4KOO - chains A and B; structure by X-ray diffraction, 1.88 A resolution.

# Chain A (and B)
Protein: Single-stranded DNA-binding protein WHY1, chloroplastic
Source organism: Arabidopsis thaliana
Notes: chain B of this document is another copy of the same molecule, construct and numbering; everything in this record applies to it too
UniProt: Q9M9S3 (WHY1_ARATH); residues 74-241 here = UniProt positions 74-241
Chain sequence (180 residues; row label = number of the first residue in the row):
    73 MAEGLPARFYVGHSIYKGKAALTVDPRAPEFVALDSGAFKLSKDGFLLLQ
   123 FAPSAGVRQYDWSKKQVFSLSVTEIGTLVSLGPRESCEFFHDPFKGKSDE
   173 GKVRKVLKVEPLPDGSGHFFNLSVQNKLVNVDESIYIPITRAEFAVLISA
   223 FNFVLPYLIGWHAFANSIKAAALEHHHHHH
Not modelled in the structure: 73-76 (chain B: 73-77, 240-252)
Construct notes: expression tag (73, 242-252)
Bound ions: Ni2+: His248, His250
Curated features (UniProtKB/Swiss-Prot):
  - region: Lys89 to Leu94 (Required for ssDNA binding)
  - motif: Lys167 to Lys180 (Nuclear localization signal)
  - mutagenesis: Lys91 (K91A: No effect on DNA binding. Affects its function in DNA repair), Gly148 (G148E: In atwhy1.2; reduces binding activity to single-stranded DNA), Pro183 (P183S: In atwhy1.1; reduces binding activity to single-stranded DNA)

# Chain A / chain B interface
Pairs across the interface (43; chain A residue first):
  Ala79(A) with Asn238(B)
  Arg80(A) with Ser108(B), hydrogen bond (side chain-backbone); Gly109(B); Ala110(B); Phe111(B), hydrogen bond (backbone-backbone)
  Phe81(A) with Phe103(B), hydrophobic; Phe111(B); Ala235(B); Asn238(B)
  Tyr82(A) with Ala110(B), hydrophobic; Phe111(B), hydrogen bond (backbone-backbone); Lys112(B); Leu113(B), hydrogen bond (backbone-backbone)
  Val83(A) with Ile231(B); Gly232(B); Trp233(B), hydrogen bond (backbone-side chain); Phe236(B), hydrophobic
  Val96(A) with Trp233(B)
  Pro98(A) with Trp233(B); Phe236(B), hydrophobic
  Arg99(A) with Phe236(B)
  Ala100(A) with Phe236(B); Ala237(B), hydrophobic
  Arg213(A) with Ser152(B), hydrogen bond (side chain-backbone); Leu153(B); Gly154(B); Glu157(B), salt bridge
  Ala214(A) with Thr145(B); Gly148(B); Thr149(B)
  Ala217(A) with Gly148(B); Ser152(B)
  Val218(A) with Val144(B)
  Ser221(A) with Leu227(B); Pro228(B)
  Ala222(A) with Ile231(B), hydrophobic; Trp233(B), hydrophobic
  Phe225(A) with Pro228(B), hydrophobic; Tyr229(B); Trp233(B); His234(B)
  Val226(A) with Phe236(B), hydrophobic
  Leu230(A) with Phe236(B), hydrophobic
Also at the interface, not in a pair above, chain A (23 interface residues in all): His85, Leu119, Glu215, Phe223, Tyr229
Also at the interface, not in a pair above, chain B (28 interface residues in all): Leu106, Asn224

# Summary
23 residues of chain A face 28 of chain B across their interface; the contacts include 6 hydrogen bonds and 1
salt bridge. Polar contacts include Arg213(A)-Glu157(B), Arg80(A)-Ser108(B) and Val83(A)-Trp233(B). His248(A)
and His250(A) form the Ni2+ site. UniProt lists 3 mutagenesis sites on chain A.
Both chains are Single-stranded DNA-binding protein WHY1, chloroplastic (Arabidopsis thaliana). Entry 4KOO
(Crystal Structure of WHY1 from Arabidopsis thaliana) was determined by X-ray diffraction together with 4KOP
and 4KOQ from the same study.
